PDB entry 6F0H | X-ray diffraction, 1.98 A resolution | chains A and B of the 4 polymer chains in the assembly

Chain A:
Protein: Histone chaperone ASF1A
Source organism: Homo sapiens
Reference sequence: Q9Y294 (ASF1A_HUMAN); numbering as in UniProt (aligned over 1-156)
Amino-acid sequence (158 residues; row label = number of the first residue in the row; numbers below 1 keep their minus sign (Gly-1 is residue -1)):
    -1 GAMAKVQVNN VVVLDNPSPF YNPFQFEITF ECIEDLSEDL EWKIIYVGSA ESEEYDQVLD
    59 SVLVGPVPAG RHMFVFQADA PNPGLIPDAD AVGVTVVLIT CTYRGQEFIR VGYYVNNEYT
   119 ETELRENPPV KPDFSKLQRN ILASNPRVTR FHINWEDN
Unresolved in the structure: -1 to 1, 154-156
Differences from the reference sequence: expression tag (-1 to 0)
Swiss-Prot annotation at these positions:
  - motif: Ile31 to Asp37 (Required for interaction with HIRA)
  - mutagenesis: Glu36 to Asp37 (Abrogates interaction with HIRA and induction of senescence-associated heterochromatin foci), Asp37 (D37A: Abrogates interaction with CHAF1B and HIRA), Glu49 (E49A: Loss of interaction with TLK2), Asp54 (D54R: Reduces interaction with histone H3), Val62 to Pro64 (Abrogates interaction with HIRA and induction of senescence-associated heterochromatin foci), Asp88 (D88A: Loss of interaction with TLK2. Reduced phosphorylation), Val94 (V94R: Abrogates interaction with histone H3 and histone H4. Loss of interaction with TLK2. Reduced phosphorylation), Arg108 (R108E: Reduces interaction with histone H3)

Chain B:
Protein: ip4
Amino-acid sequence (26 residues; numbered 0 to 25; the number before each row is that of its first residue; numbering starts at 0):
     0 ASTEEKWARL ARRIAGAGGV TLDGFG

How chain A and chain B interact:
Residue-residue contacts (51):
  Val6(A) - Phe24(B)
  Asn7(A) - Phe24(B)
  Asn8(A) - Phe24(B)
  Val9(A) - Phe24(B)
  Val45(A) - Arg12(B)
  Ala48(A) - Lys5(B)
  Ala48(A) - Arg8(B)  hydrogen bond (backbone-side chain)
  Ala48(A) - Leu9(B)  hydrophobic
  Glu49(A) - Lys5(B)
  Glu49(A) - Arg8(B)  salt bridge
  Glu51(A) - Arg12(B)
  Asp54(A) - Arg12(B)  salt bridge
  Asp88(A) - Lys5(B)  salt bridge
  Val92(A) - Lys5(B)
  Val92(A) - Trp6(B)  hydrophobic
  Val92(A) - Leu9(B)
  Thr93(A) - Leu9(B)
  Val94(A) - Leu9(B)  hydrophobic
  Val94(A) - Ile13(B)  hydrophobic
  Leu96(A) - Arg12(B)
  Leu96(A) - Ile13(B)  hydrophobic
  Arg108(A) - Arg12(B)  hydrogen bond (side chain-backbone)
  Arg108(A) - Ile13(B)  hydrogen bond (side chain-backbone)
  Arg108(A) - Ala14(B)
  Arg108(A) - Gly15(B)
  Val109(A) - Phe24(B)  hydrophobic
  Tyr112(A) - Ile13(B)  hydrophobic
  Pro144(A) - Leu21(B)
  Pro144(A) - Asp22(B)
  Pro144(A) - Gly23(B)  hydrogen bond (backbone-backbone)
  Pro144(A) - Phe24(B)  hydrophobic
  Arg145(A) - Ile13(B)
  Arg145(A) - Thr20(B)
  Arg145(A) - Leu21(B)
  Arg145(A) - Asp22(B)  salt bridge
  Val146(A) - Val19(B)
  Val146(A) - Thr20(B)
  Val146(A) - Leu21(B)  hydrogen bond (backbone-backbone)
  Val146(A) - Gly23(B)
  Val146(A) - Phe24(B)  hydrophobic
  Thr147(A) - Ala14(B)
  Thr147(A) - Gly18(B)
  Thr147(A) - Val19(B)
  Thr147(A) - Thr20(B)  hydrogen bond
  Arg148(A) - Gly18(B)
  Arg148(A) - Val19(B)  hydrogen bond (backbone-backbone)
  Arg148(A) - Phe24(B)  hydrogen bond (side chain-backbone)
  Phe149(A) - Ala14(B)
  Phe149(A) - Ala16(B)
  Phe149(A) - Gly17(B)
  Phe149(A) - Gly18(B)
Interface residues without a listed pair, chain A (26 interface residues in all): Gly110, Tyr111, Asn143
Interface residues without a listed pair, chain B (18 interface residues in all): Ala10
From the paper, about this interface:
  - residue pairs: Glu49(A)-Arg8(B) (salt bridge)

In short:
Chain A and chain B form an interface of 26 and 18 residues respectively, with 8 hydrogen bonds and 4 salt
bridges. Polar pairs include Glu49(A)-Arg8(B), Asp54(A)-Arg12(B) and Asp88(A)-Lys5(B). The authors report a
salt bridge between Glu49(A) and Arg8(B).
Here chain A is Histone chaperone ASF1A (Homo sapiens) and chain B is ip4. Entry 6F0H (Crystal structure
ASF1-ip4) was determined by X-ray diffraction (same publication as 6F0F and 6F0G).
